Entry 8Z6U (electron microscopy, 3.83 A resolution); this record covers chains B and L of the 18 polymer chains in the assembly.

Chain B:
Molecule: Spike glycoprotein, Fibritin, Expression Tag
From: Severe acute respiratory syndrome coronavirus 2
Reference sequence: chimeric construct of P0DTC2, P10104: residues 18-1208 from P0DTC2 (SPIKE_SARS2) positions 14-1204 (UniProt number = residue number - 4); residues 1211-1234 from P10104 positions 458-481 (UniProt number = residue number - 753)
Amino-acid sequence (1295 residues; row label = number of the first residue in the row; numbers below 1 keep their minus sign (Met-6 is residue -6)):
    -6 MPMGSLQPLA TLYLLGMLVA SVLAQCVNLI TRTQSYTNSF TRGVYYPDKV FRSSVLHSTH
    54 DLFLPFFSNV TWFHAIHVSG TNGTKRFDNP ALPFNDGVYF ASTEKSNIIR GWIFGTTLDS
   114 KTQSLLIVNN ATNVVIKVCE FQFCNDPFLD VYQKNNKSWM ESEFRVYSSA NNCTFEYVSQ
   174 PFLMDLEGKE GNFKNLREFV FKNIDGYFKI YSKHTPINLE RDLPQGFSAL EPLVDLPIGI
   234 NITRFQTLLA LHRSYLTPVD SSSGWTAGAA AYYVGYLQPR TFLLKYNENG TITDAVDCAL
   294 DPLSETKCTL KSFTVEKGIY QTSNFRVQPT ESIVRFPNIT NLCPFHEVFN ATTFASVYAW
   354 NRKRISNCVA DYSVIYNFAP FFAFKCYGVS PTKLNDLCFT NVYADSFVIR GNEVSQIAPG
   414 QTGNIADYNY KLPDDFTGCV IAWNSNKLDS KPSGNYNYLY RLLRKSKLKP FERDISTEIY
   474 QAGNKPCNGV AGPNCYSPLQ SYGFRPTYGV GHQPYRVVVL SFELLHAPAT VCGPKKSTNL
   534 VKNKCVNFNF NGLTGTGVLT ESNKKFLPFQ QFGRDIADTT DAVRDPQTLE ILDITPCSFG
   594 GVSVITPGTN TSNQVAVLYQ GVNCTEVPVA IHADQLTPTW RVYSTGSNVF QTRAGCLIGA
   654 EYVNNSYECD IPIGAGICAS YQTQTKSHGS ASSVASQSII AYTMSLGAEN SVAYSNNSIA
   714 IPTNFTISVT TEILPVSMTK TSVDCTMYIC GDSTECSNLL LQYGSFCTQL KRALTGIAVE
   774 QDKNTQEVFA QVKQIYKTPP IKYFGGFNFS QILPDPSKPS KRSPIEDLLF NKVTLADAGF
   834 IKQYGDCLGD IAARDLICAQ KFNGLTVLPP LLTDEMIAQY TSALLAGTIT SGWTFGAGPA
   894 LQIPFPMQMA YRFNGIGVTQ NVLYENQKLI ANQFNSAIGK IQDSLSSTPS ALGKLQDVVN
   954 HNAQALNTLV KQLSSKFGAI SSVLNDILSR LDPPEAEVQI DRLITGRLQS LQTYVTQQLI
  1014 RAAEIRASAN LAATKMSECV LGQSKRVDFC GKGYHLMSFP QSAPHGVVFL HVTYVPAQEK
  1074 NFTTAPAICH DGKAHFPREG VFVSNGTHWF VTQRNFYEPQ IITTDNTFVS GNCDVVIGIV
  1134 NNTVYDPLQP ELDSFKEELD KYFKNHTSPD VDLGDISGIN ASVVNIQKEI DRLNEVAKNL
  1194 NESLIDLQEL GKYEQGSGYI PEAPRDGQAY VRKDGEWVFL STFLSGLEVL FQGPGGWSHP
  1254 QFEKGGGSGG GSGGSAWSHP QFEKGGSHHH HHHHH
Unresolved in the structure: -6 to 25, 69-77, 147-151, 175-179, 187, 261-263, 679-687, 1145-1288
Cystine bridges: Cys132-Cys166, Cys291-Cys301, Cys336-Cys361, Cys379-Cys432, Cys391-Cys525, Cys480-Cys488, Cys538-Cys590, Cys617-Cys649, Cys662-Cys671, Cys738-Cys760, Cys743-Cys749, Cys840-Cys851, Cys1032-Cys1043, Cys1082-Cys1126
Sequence notes: initiating methionine (-6); expression tag (-5 to 17); variant Ile23 (Thr19 in P0DTC2), Ser28 (Ala27 in P0DTC2), Asp143 (Gly142 in P0DTC2), Glu213 (Val in P0DTC2), Val252 (Gly in P0DTC2), His339 (Gly in P0DTC2), Thr346 (Arg in P0DTC2), Ile368 (Leu in P0DTC2), Phe371 (Ser in P0DTC2), Pro373 (Ser in P0DTC2), Phe375 (Ser in P0DTC2), Ala376 (Thr in P0DTC2), Asn405 (Asp in P0DTC2), Ser408 (Arg in P0DTC2), Asn417 (Lys in P0DTC2), Lys440 (Asn in P0DTC2), Pro445 (Val in P0DTC2), Ser446 (Gly in P0DTC2), Leu456 (Phe in P0DTC2), Lys460 (Asn in P0DTC2), Asn477 (Ser in P0DTC2), Ala484 (Glu in P0DTC2), Pro486 (Phe in P0DTC2), Ser490 (Phe in P0DTC2), Arg498 (Gln in P0DTC2), Tyr501 (Asn in P0DTC2), Gly614 (Asp in P0DTC2), Tyr655 (His in P0DTC2), Lys679 (Asn in P0DTC2), His681 (Pro in P0DTC2), Lys764 (Asn in P0DTC2), Tyr796 (Asp in P0DTC2), His954 (Gln in P0DTC2), Lys969 (Asn in P0DTC2), Pro986 (Lys in P0DTC2), Pro987 (Val in P0DTC2); conflict His53 (Gln52 in P0DTC2), Ala84 (Val83 in P0DTC2), Gln146 (His in P0DTC2), Glu183 (Gln in P0DTC2), Lys478 (Thr in P0DTC2), His505 (Tyr in P0DTC2), Gly682 (Arg in P0DTC2), Ser683 (Arg in P0DTC2), Ser685 (Arg in P0DTC2), Pro817 (Phe in P0DTC2), Pro892 (Ala in P0DTC2), Pro899 (Ala in P0DTC2), Pro942 (Ala in P0DTC2); linker (1209-1210)

Chain L:
Molecule: CYFN1006-2 light chain
From: Homo sapiens
Amino-acid sequence (215 residues; row label = number of the first residue in the row; note: 18 numbers in that range are skipped by the numbering (no residue carries them; nothing is unmodelled there)):
     1 QSALTQPPS
    11 ASGSPGQSVT ISCTGASSDV G
    35 GYNYVSWYQQ HPGKAPKLMI YEV
    65 NKRPSGVP
    74 DRFSGSK
    83 SGNTASLTIS GLQADDEADY YCCSYAL
   114 SRVVFGGGTM LTVLGQPKAA PSVTLFPPSS EELQANKATL VCLISDFYPG AVTVAWKADS
   174 SPVKAGVETT TPSKQSNNKY AASSYLSLTP EQWKSHRSYS CQVTHEGSTV EKTVAPTECS
Unresolved in the structure: 1, 223-233
Cystine bridges: Cys23-Cys104, Cys155-Cys214

How chain B and chain L interact:
Residue-residue contacts (18; chain B residue first):
  His339(B) - Leu109(L)
  Glu340(B) - Asp29(L)
  Glu340(B) - Val30(L)  hydrogen bond (backbone-backbone)
  Glu340(B) - Leu109(L)
  Val341(B) - Val30(L)  hydrophobic
  Asn343(B) - Leu109(L)
  Asn343(B) - Ser114(L)  hydrogen bond (backbone-side chain)
  Ala344(B) - Asp29(L)
  Ala344(B) - Ser114(L)  hydrogen bond (backbone-side chain)
  Thr345(B) - Asp29(L)
  Thr345(B) - Tyr38(L)
  Thr345(B) - Tyr107(L)
  Thr345(B) - Ala108(L)
  Thr345(B) - Ser114(L)
  Thr346(B) - Gly31(L)
  Thr346(B) - Tyr38(L)  hydrogen bond (backbone-side chain)
  Phe347(B) - Val30(L)  hydrophobic
  Asn354(B) - Val30(L)
Other interface residues (no listed pair), chain B (11 interface residues in all): Lys356, Ser399
Other interface residues (no listed pair), chain L (9 interface residues in all): Ser28

Overview:
The interface between chain B and chain L involves 11 residues on one side and 9 on the other, with 4 hydrogen
bonds. Polar pairs include Asn343(B)-Ser114(L), Ala344(B)-Ser114(L) and Thr346(B)-Tyr38(L).
Chain B is Spike glycoprotein, Fibritin, Expression Tag (Severe acute respiratory syndrome coronavirus 2) and
chain L is CYFN1006-2 light chain (Homo sapiens); the structure, SARS-CoV-2 EG.5.1 Spike in complex with
CYFN1006-2(S-CYFN1006-2 dimer trimer), was determined by electron microscopy.
